4DJ4 - chains A and B; structure by X-ray diffraction, 2.35 A resolution.

Chain A (and B):
Molecule: Nuclease
Organism: Solanum lycopersicum
Notes: chain B of this document is another copy of the same molecule, construct and numbering; everything in this record applies to it too
UniProtKB: Q0KFV0 (Q0KFV0_SOLLC); numbering as in UniProt (aligned over 26-302)
Sequence (277 residues; numbered 26 to 302; the number before each row is that of its first residue):
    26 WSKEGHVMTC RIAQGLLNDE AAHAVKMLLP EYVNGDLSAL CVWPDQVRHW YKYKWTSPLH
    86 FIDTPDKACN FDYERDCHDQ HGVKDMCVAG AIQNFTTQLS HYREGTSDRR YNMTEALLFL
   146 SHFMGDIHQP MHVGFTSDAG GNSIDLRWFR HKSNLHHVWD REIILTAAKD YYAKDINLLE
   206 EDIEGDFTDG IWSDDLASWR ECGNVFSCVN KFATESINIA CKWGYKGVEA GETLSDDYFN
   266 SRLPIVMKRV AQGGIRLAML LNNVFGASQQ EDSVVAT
Disordered / not traced: 292-302 (chain B: 132-135, 216-225, 291-302)
Cystine bridges: Cys35-Cys66, Cys94-Cys246, Cys102-Cys112, Cys227-Cys233
Glycans and other covalent adducts: N-acetylglucosamine (NAG) linked to Asn119; glycan linked to Asn137
Differences from the reference sequence: engineered mutation Asp211 (Asn in Q0KFV0)
Bound ions: Zn2+ site 1: Trp26, His31, Asp151; Zn2+ site 2: Asp70, His85, His147, Asp151; Zn2+ site 3: Asp133 (shared with His157(B), His181(B), Asp185(B) of chain B); Zn2+ site 4: His157, His181, Asp185

Interface between chain A and chain B:
Contacting residue pairs (27; chain A residue first):
  Met52(A) with Trp75(B); Tyr76(B), hydrogen bond (backbone-backbone)
  Leu53(A) with His74(B)
  Leu54(A) with Tyr76(B)
  Pro55(A) with Tyr76(B), hydrophobic
  Glu56(A) with Tyr76(B)
  Tyr127(A) with Gln71(B); His74(B); Trp75(B), hydrogen bond
  Glu129(A) with Gln71(B)
  Gly130(A) with Gln71(B)
  Thr131(A) with Ser27(B); Arg186(B)
  Asp133(A) with His157(B), salt bridge; Asn167(B); His181(B), salt bridge; Asp185(B)
  Arg134(A) with Phe86(B); Asp88(B), salt bridge; Ala164(B); Asn167(B)
  Arg135(A) with Asn167(B), hydrogen bond (side chain-backbone); Ser168(B); Asp170(B), salt bridge
  Tyr136(A) with His74(B)
  Met138(A) with His74(B)
  Thr139(A) with His74(B)
Interface residues without a listed pair, chain A (17 interface residues in all): His48, Ser132
Interface residues without a listed pair, chain B (20 interface residues in all): Val67, Asp70, Arg73, Asn179, His182

Overview:
The interface between chain A and chain B involves 17 residues on one side and 20 on the other, with 3
hydrogen bonds and 4 salt bridges. Among the polar pairs are Asp133(A)-His157(B), Asp133(A)-His181(B) and
Arg134(A)-Asp88(B). N-acetylglucosamine is covalently linked to Asn119(A).
Chain A and chain B are both Nuclease (Solanum lycopersicum); the structure, X-ray structure of mutant N211D
of bifunctional nuclease TBN1 from Solanum lycopersicum (Tomato), was determined by X-ray diffraction together
with 3SNG from the same study.
